PDB entry 4Y70 | X-ray diffraction, 2.40 A resolution | chains H and I of the 32 polymer chains in the assembly

== Chain H ==
Molecule: Proteasome subunit beta type-2
From: Saccharomyces cerevisiae
Notes: EC 3.4.25.1
UniProt: P25043 (PSB2_YEAST); residues 1-232 here correspond to UniProt positions 30-261 (UniProt number = residue number + 29)
Chain sequence (232 residues; numbered 1 to 232; the number before each row is that of its first residue):
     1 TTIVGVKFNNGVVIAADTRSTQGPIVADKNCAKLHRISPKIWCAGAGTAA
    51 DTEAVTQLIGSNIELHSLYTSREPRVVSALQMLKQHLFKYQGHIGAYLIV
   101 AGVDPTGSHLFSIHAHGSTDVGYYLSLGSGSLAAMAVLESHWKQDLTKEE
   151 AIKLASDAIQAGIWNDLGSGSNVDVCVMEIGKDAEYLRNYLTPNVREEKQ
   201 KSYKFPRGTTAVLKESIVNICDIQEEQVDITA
Not modelled in the structure: 223-232
Metal / ion sites: Mg2+ near Gln-91 (its only coordinating residue here)
Curated features (UniProtKB/Swiss-Prot):
  - active site: Thr-1 (Nucleophile)

== Chain I ==
Molecule: Proteasome subunit beta type-3
From: Saccharomyces cerevisiae
Notes: EC 3.4.25.1
UniProt: P25451 (PSB3_YEAST); residues 0-204 here correspond to UniProt positions 1-205 (UniProt number = residue number + 1)
Chain sequence (205 residues; numbered 0 to 204; the number before each row is that of its first residue; numbering starts at 0):
     0 MSDPSSINGGIVVAMTGKDCVAIACDLRLGSQSLGVSNKFEKIFHYGHVF
    50 LGITGLATDVTTLNEMFRYKTNLYKLKEERAIEPETFTQLVSSSLYERRF
   100 GPYFVGPVVAGINSKSGKPFIAGFDLIGCIDEAKDFIVSGTASDQLFGMC
   150 ESLYEPNLEPEDLFETISQALLNAADRDALSGWGAVVYIIKKDEVVKRYL
   200 KMRQD
Not modelled in the structure: 0
Metal / ion sites: Mg2+ site 1: Ala-174, Asp-177, Ser-180; Mg2+ site 2: Asp-204 (shared with 3 residues of chain Y)
Curated features (UniProtKB/Swiss-Prot):
  - modified residue: Ser-30 (Phosphoserine)
  - cross-link: Lys-69 (Glycyl lysine isopeptide (Lys-Gly) (interchain with G-Cter in ubiquitin))

== Interface between chain H and chain I ==
Pairs across the interface (58):
  Ile-25(H) with Asp-143(I); Phe-146(I), hydrophobic
  Ala-27(H) with Asp-130(I)
  Asp-28(H) with Asp-130(I)
  Lys-29(H) with Glu-150(I), salt bridge
  Ala-49(H) with Cys-128(I), hydrophobic
  Ala-50(H) with Tyr-95(I); Ile-126(I), hydrophobic; Cys-128(I), hydrophobic
  Asp-51(H) with Tyr-95(I), hydrogen bond; Arg-98(I), salt bridge
  Ala-54(H) with Tyr-95(I)
  Tyr-90(H) with Phe-99(I), hydrophobic
  His-93(H) with Arg-98(I), hydrogen bond (backbone-side chain); Phe-99(I)
  Ile-94(H) with Phe-99(I), hydrophobic
  Arg-196(H) with Glu-150(I), salt bridge
  Lys-199(H) with Glu-150(I), hydrogen bond (side chain-backbone); Ser-151(I); Tyr-153(I), hydrogen bond (side chain-backbone)
  Ser-202(H) with Glu-154(I), hydrogen bond
  Tyr-203(H) with Ser-151(I); Leu-152(I), hydrophobic
  Lys-204(H) with Glu-154(I); Asp-161(I)
  Phe-205(H) with Leu-152(I), hydrophobic; Gln-168(I)
  Arg-207(H) with Glu-160(I), salt bridge; Asp-161(I), salt bridge
  Gly-208(H) with Glu-164(I), hydrogen bond (backbone-side chain)
  Thr-209(H) with Glu-164(I)
  Thr-210(H) with Glu-164(I), hydrogen bond; Ser-167(I); Gln-168(I), hydrogen bond; Leu-171(I); Leu-199(I)
  Ala-211(H) with Leu-199(I); Lys-200(I), hydrogen bond (backbone-backbone)
  Val-212(H) with Phe-163(I), hydrophobic; Tyr-198(I)
  Leu-213(H) with Tyr-198(I), hydrogen bond (backbone-backbone); Leu-199(I); Lys-200(I)
  Lys-214(H) with Arg-197(I); Tyr-198(I), hydrogen bond (backbone-backbone)
  Glu-215(H) with Lys-196(I); Arg-197(I), salt bridge
  Ser-216(H) with Val-195(I); Lys-196(I), hydrogen bond (backbone-backbone)
  Ile-217(H) with Val-194(I)
  Val-218(H) with His-44(I); Tyr-187(I), hydrophobic; Val-194(I), hydrogen bond (backbone-backbone); Lys-196(I)
  Asn-219(H) with His-44(I)
  Ile-220(H) with Gly-46(I); Val-194(I), hydrophobic
  Asp-222(H) with Lys-74(I), salt bridge
Interface residues without a listed pair, chain H (35 interface residues in all): Val-26, Thr-48, Pro-206
Interface residues without a listed pair, chain I (39 interface residues in all): His-47, Phe-49, Asp-124, Gly-127, Glu-131, Leu-157, Glu-158, Glu-193

== Summary ==
The interface between chain H and chain I involves 35 residues on one side and 39 on the other, with 13
hydrogen bonds and 7 salt bridges. Polar pairs include Lys-29(H)/Glu-150(I), Asp-51(H)/Arg-98(I) and
Arg-196(H)/Glu-150(I). From UniProt: active-site residue Thr-1(H) on chain H.
Here chain H is Proteasome subunit beta type-2 and chain I is Proteasome subunit beta type-3, both from
Saccharomyces cerevisiae. Entry 4Y70 (Yeast 20S proteasome in complex with Ac-LAV-ep) was determined by X-ray
diffraction, deposited together with 4Y69, 4Y6A, 4Y6V, 4Y6Z, 4Y74, 4Y75 and 34 further entries.
